Entry 6WZ9 (electron microscopy, 2.80 A resolution); this record covers chains H and J of the 10 polymer chains in the assembly.

Chain H:
Name: Histone H2B 1.1
From: Xenopus laevis
Reference sequence: P02281 (H2B11_XENLA); residues 1-122 here correspond to UniProt positions 5-126 (UniProt number = residue number + 4)
Sequence (122 residues; numbered 1 to 122; the number before each row is that of its first residue):
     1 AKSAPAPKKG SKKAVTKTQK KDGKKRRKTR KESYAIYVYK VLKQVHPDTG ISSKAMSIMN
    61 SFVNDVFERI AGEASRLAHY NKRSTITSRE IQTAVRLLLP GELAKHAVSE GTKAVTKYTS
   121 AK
Not modelled in the structure: 1-28, 121-122
Construct notes: variant Thr29 (Ser33 in P02281)

Chain J:
Molecule: 167-nt DNA strand
From: synthetic construct
Sequence (167 nucleotides; each row starts with the number of its first residue; numbers below 1 keep their minus sign (DC-83 is residue -83)):
   -83 CTATGATGCC CTGGAGAATC CCGGTGCCGA GGCCGCTCAA TTGGTCGTAG ACAGCTCTAG
   -23 CACCGCTTAA ACGCACGTAC GCGCTGTCCC CCGCGTTTTA ACCGCCAAGG GGATTACTCC
    37 CTAGTCTCCA GGCACGTGTC AGATATATAC ATCCTGTGCA TGTATTG
Not modelled in the structure: -83 to -74, 75-83

How chain H and chain J interact:
Contacting residue pairs (15; chain H residue first):
  Thr29(H) with DT30(J), hydrogen bond to the phosphate
  Arg30(H) with DC-46(J), sugar contact
  Tyr39(H) with DG-53(J), phosphate contact; DG-52(J), phosphate contact
  Gly50(H) with DG-53(J), phosphate contact
  Ile51(H) with DA-54(J), sugar contact; DG-53(J), hydrogen bond to the phosphate
  Ser52(H) with DA-54(J), sugar contact
  Ser53(H) with DA-54(J), hydrogen bond to the phosphate
  Arg83(H) with DG-34(J), phosphate contact; DA-33(J), salt bridge to the phosphate
  Ser84(H) with DA-35(J), sugar contact; DG-34(J), hydrogen bond to the phosphate
  Thr85(H) with DA-35(J), phosphate contact; DG-34(J), hydrogen bond to the phosphate
Interface residues without a listed pair, chain H (11 interface residues in all): Lys82
Interface residues without a listed pair, chain J (10 interface residues in all): DT-47, DA29

In short:
11 residues of chain H face 10 of chain J across their interface, with 5 hydrogen bonds and 1 salt bridge.
Polar contacts include Thr29(H)-DT30(J), Ile51(H)-DG-53(J) and Ser53(H)-DA-54(J).
Here chain H is Histone H2B 1.1 (Xenopus laevis) and chain J is a 167-nt DNA strand (synthetic construct).
Entry 6WZ9 (Bridging of double-strand DNA break activates PARP2/HPF1 to modify chromatin) was determined by
electron microscopy together with 6WZ5, 6X0L, 6X0M and 6X0N from the same study.
